Entry 6HEP (X-ray diffraction, 1.86 A resolution); this record covers chains B and E of the 3 polymer chains in the assembly.

== Chain B ==
Name: 14-3-3 protein beta/alpha
Organism: Homo sapiens
Reference sequence: P31946 (1433B_HUMAN); numbering as in UniProt (aligned over 1-232)
Sequence (235 residues; each row starts with the number of its first residue; numbers below 1 keep their minus sign (Met-2 is residue -2)):
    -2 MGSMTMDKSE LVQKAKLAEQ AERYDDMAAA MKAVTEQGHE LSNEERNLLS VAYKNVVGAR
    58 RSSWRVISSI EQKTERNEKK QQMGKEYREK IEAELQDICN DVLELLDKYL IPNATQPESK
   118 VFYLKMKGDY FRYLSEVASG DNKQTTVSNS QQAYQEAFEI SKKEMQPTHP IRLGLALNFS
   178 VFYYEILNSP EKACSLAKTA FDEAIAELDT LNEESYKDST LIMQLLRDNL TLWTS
Differences from the reference sequence: initiating methionine (-2); expression tag (-1 to 0)
Curated features (UniProtKB/Swiss-Prot):
  - site (Interaction with phosphoserine on interacting protein): Arg58, Arg129
  - modified residue: Met1 (N-acetylmethionine), Thr2 (N-acetylthreonine), Lys5 (N6-acetyllysine), Lys51 (N6-acetyllysine), Ser60 (Phosphoserine), Lys70 (N6-acetyllysine), Tyr84 (3'-nitrotyrosine), Tyr106 (3'-nitrotyrosine), Lys117 (N6-acetyllysine), Ser186 (Phosphoserine), Ser232 (Phosphoserine)
  - cross-link: Lys51 (Glycyl lysine isopeptide (Lys-Gly) (interchain with G-Cter in SUMO2))

== Chain E ==
Name: Cystic fibrosis transmembrane conductance regulator
Notes: EC 3.6.3.49
Reference sequence: P13569 (CFTR_HUMAN); numbering as in UniProt (aligned over 747-774)
Sequence (28 residues; numbered 747 to 774; the number before each row is that of its first residue):
   747 AILPRISVIS TGPTLQARRR QSVLNLMT
Not modelled in the structure: 747-751, 756-763
Modified positions: Ser753 (phosphoserine; SEP); Ser768 (phosphoserine; SEP)
Curated features (UniProtKB/Swiss-Prot):
  - modified residue (Phosphoserine): Ser753, Ser768

== How chain B and chain E interact ==
Contacting residue pairs (38; chain B residue first):
  Arg43(B) with Met773(E)
  Asn44(B) with Leu772(E); Met773(E), hydrogen bond (side chain-backbone)
  Ser47(B) with Leu770(E); Leu772(E)
  Val48(B) with Leu772(E), hydrophobic
  Lys51(B) with Leu770(E)
  Arg58(B) with Arg765(E); Arg766(E); Ser768(E)
  Arg62(B) with Arg765(E)
  Phe119(B) with Asn771(E)
  Lys122(B) with Val769(E), hydrogen bond (side chain-backbone); Asn771(E)
  Arg129(B) with Arg766(E); Ser768(E)
  Tyr130(B) with Ser768(E)
  Glu133(B) with Arg766(E), salt bridge
  His166(B) with Met773(E)
  Pro167(B) with Asn771(E), hydrogen bond (backbone-side chain); Met773(E), hydrophobic
  Ile168(B) with Asn771(E)
  Gly171(B) with Val769(E)
  Leu174(B) with Gln767(E); Ser768(E); Val769(E)
  Asn175(B) with Ser768(E); Val769(E), hydrogen bond (side chain-backbone)
  Val178(B) with Arg766(E); Gln767(E)
  Glu182(B) with Arg766(E), salt bridge
  Ile219(B) with Asn771(E)
  Leu222(B) with Val769(E), hydrophobic
  Asp225(B) with Arg764(E), salt bridge
  Asn226(B) with Arg766(E); Gln767(E), hydrogen bond (side chain-backbone)
  Leu229(B) with Arg764(E); Arg766(E)
Interface residues without a listed pair, chain B (26 interface residues in all): Trp230

== Summary ==
Chain B and chain E form an interface of 26 and 10 residues respectively; the contacts include 5 hydrogen
bonds and 3 salt bridges. Among the polar pairs are Glu133(B)-Arg766(E), Glu182(B)-Arg766(E) and
Asp225(B)-Arg764(E).
Chain B is 14-3-3 protein beta/alpha (Homo sapiens) and chain E is Cystic fibrosis transmembrane conductance
regulator; the structure, Crystal structure of human 14-3-3 beta in complex with CFTR R-domain peptide
pS753-pS768, was determined by X-ray diffraction.
